PDB entry 4A37 | X-ray diffraction, 1.60 A resolution | chain A

# Chain A
Name: Metallo-carboxypeptidase
Organism: Pseudomonas aeruginosa
UniProtKB: Q9I012 (Q9I012_PSEAE); numbering as in UniProt (aligned over 1-375)
Amino-acid sequence (388 residues; row label = number of the first residue in the row; numbers below 1 keep their minus sign (Met-12 is residue -12)):
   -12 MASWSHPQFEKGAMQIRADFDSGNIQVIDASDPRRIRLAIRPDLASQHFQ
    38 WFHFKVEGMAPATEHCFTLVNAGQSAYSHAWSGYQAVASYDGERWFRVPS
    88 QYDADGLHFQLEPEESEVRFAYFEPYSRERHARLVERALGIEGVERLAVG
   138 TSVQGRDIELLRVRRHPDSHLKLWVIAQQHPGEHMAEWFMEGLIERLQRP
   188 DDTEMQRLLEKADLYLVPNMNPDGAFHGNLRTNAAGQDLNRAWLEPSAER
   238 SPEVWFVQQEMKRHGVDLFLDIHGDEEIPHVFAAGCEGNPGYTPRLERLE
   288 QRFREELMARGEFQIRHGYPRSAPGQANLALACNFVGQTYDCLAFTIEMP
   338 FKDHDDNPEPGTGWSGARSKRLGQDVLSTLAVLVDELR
Unresolved in the structure: -12 to 0
Differences from the reference sequence: expression tag (-12 to 0)
Ion coordination: Zn2+: His167, Glu170, His260

# Summary
His167, Glu170 and His260 form the Zn2+ site.
Chain A is Metallo-carboxypeptidase (Pseudomonas aeruginosa); the structure, Metallo-carboxypeptidase from
Pseudomonas Aeruginosa, was determined by X-ray diffraction together with 4A38 and 4A39 from the same study.
